Entry 6OIX (X-ray diffraction, 3.15 A resolution); this record covers chains A and F of the 6 polymer chains in the assembly.

# Chain A
Molecule: Deoxyguanosinetriphosphate triphosphohydrolase
From: Escherichia coli (strain K12)
Notes: EC 3.1.5.1
UniProtKB: P15723 (DGTP_ECOLI); numbering as in UniProt; present here: 1-12, 14-221, 223-367, 369-505
Sequence (505 residues; row label = number of the first residue in the row; note: 3 numbers in that range are skipped by the numbering (no residue carries them; nothing is unmodelled there)):
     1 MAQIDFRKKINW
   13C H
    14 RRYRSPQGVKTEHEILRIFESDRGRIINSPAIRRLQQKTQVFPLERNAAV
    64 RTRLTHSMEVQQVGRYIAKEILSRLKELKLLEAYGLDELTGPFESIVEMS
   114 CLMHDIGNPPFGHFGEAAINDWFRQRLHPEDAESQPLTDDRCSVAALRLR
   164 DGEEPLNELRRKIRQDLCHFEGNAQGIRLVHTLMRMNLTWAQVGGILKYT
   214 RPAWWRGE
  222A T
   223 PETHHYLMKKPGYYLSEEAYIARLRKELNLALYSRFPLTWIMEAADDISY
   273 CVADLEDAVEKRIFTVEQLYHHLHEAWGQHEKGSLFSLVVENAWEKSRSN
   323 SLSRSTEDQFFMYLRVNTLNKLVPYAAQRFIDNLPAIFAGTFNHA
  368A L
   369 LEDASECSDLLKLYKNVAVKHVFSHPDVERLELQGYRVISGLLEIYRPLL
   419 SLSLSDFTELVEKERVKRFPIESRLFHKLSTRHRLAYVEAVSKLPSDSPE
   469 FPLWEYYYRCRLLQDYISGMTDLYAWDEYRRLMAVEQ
Not modelled in the structure: 1-2, 297-307, 319-327, 371-375, 505
Ligand contacts: GTP (guanosine-5'-triphosphate): Gln53, Val54, His69, Asp118, Asn121, His126, Glu184, Asn186, Lys211, Tyr212, Lys231, Lys232, Asp268, Tyr272, Asp276, Phe391, Val396, Glu400
Reported in the primary citation:
  - binding site for GTP: Gln53, Asp276
  - conformationally variable residues: Asp118
  - catalytic residues: His126, Glu129 (proposed by the authors, not directly observed)
  - catalytic residues: Tyr272
  - mutagenesis - H126A, E129A, Y272A: unchanged expression

# Chain F
Molecule: Deoxyguanosinetriphosphate triphosphohydrolase
From: Escherichia coli (strain K12)
Notes: EC 3.1.5.1
UniProtKB: P15723 (DGTP_ECOLI); residue numbers follow UniProt; this construct covers 1-12, 14-367, 369-505
Sequence (505 residues; numbered 1 to 505 plus 2 insertion-coded residues; 2 numbers in that range are skipped by the numbering (no residue carries them; nothing is unmodelled there); the number before each row is that of its first residue):
     1 MAQIDFRKKINW
   13C H
    14 RRYRSPQGVKTEHEILRIFESDRGRIINSPAIRRLQQKTQVFPLERNAAV
    64 RTRLTHSMEVQQVGRYIAKEILSRLKELKLLEAYGLDELTGPFESIVEMS
   114 CLMHDIGNPPFGHFGEAAINDWFRQRLHPEDAESQPLTDDRCSVAALRLR
   164 DGEEPLNELRRKIRQDLCHFEGNAQGIRLVHTLMRMNLTWAQVGGILKYT
   214 RPAWWRGETPETHHYLMKKPGYYLSEEAYIARLRKELNLALYSRFPLTWI
   264 MEAADDISYCVADLEDAVEKRIFTVEQLYHHLHEAWGQHEKGSLFSLVVE
   314 NAWEKSRSNSLSRSTEDQFFMYLRVNTLNKLVPYAAQRFIDNLPAIFAGT
   364 FNHA
  368A L
   369 LEDASECSDLLKLYKNVAVKHVFSHPDVERLELQGYRVISGLLEIYRPLL
   419 SLSLSDFTELVEKERVKRFPIESRLFHKLSTRHRLAYVEAVSKLPSDSPE
   469 FPLWEYYYRCRLLQDYISGMTDLYAWDEYRRLMAVEQ
Not modelled in the structure: 1-2, 60, 147-153, 163-164, 300-304, 321-329, 433-434, 504-505
Ligand contacts: GTP (guanosine-5'-triphosphate): Gln53, Val54, His69, His117, Asp118, Asn121, His126, Glu184, Asn186, Lys211, Tyr212, Lys231, Lys232, Asp268, Tyr272, Asp276, Phe391, Val396, Glu400
Reported in the primary citation:
  - binding site for GTP: Gln53, Asp276
  - catalytic residues: His126, Glu129 (proposed by the authors, not directly observed)
  - catalytic residues: Tyr272
  - mutagenesis - H126A, E129A, Y272A: unchanged expression

# Interface between chain A and chain F
Contacting residue pairs (78; chain A residue first):
  Arg17(A) with Tyr335(F), hydrogen bond
  His26(A) with Glu83(F); Ser86(F)
  Leu29(A) with Lys82(F)
  Arg30(A) with Tyr79(F), hydrogen bond; Asn342(F), hydrogen bond
  Glu33(A) with Gln75(F); Arg78(F), salt bridge; Tyr79(F); Lys82(F), salt bridge
  Arg36(A) with Gln75(F), hydrogen bond; Arg78(F)
  Arg38(A) with Met334(F)
  Ile40(A) with Met71(F); Gln75(F)
  Asn41(A) with Arg64(F); Glu72(F); Arg337(F), hydrogen bond
  Ile45(A) with Met71(F), hydrophobic
  Arg46(A) with Ala62(F), hydrogen bond (side chain-backbone); Arg64(F); Thr68(F); Glu282(F), salt bridge
  Gln49(A) with Gln49(F); Val63(F); Thr65(F), hydrogen bond; Thr68(F)
  Gln50(A) with Glu58(F); Arg59(F); Ala61(F)
  Glu58(A) with Gln50(F)
  Arg59(A) with Gln50(F); Leu491(F); Tyr492(F); Asp495(F), salt bridge
  Ala61(A) with Gln50(F)
  Ala62(A) with Arg46(F), hydrogen bond (backbone-side chain)
  Val63(A) with Gln49(F), hydrogen bond (backbone-side chain)
  Arg64(A) with Asn41(F); Arg46(F)
  Thr65(A) with Gln49(F), hydrogen bond
  Leu67(A) with Leu67(F), hydrophobic
  Thr68(A) with Gln49(F)
  Met71(A) with Ile40(F); Leu67(F), hydrophobic; Met71(F), hydrophobic
  Glu72(A) with Ile40(F); Asn41(F)
  Gln75(A) with Glu33(F), hydrogen bond; Arg36(F), hydrogen bond; Ile40(F)
  Arg78(A) with Glu33(F), salt bridge; Arg36(F); Arg78(F); Glu107(F), salt bridge; Glu111(F), salt bridge
  Tyr79(A) with Arg30(F), hydrogen bond; Glu33(F)
  Lys82(A) with Leu29(F); Glu33(F), salt bridge
  Glu83(A) with His26(F), salt bridge; Arg30(F), salt bridge
  Ser86(A) with His26(F), hydrogen bond
  Glu107(A) with Arg78(F), salt bridge; Glu107(F)
  Glu278(A) with Asn41(F); Arg46(F), salt bridge
  Glu282(A) with Arg46(F), salt bridge
  Gln331(A) with Arg198(F)
  Met334(A) with Arg38(F); Met199(F)
  Tyr335(A) with Arg17(F), hydrogen bond; Arg38(F)
  Arg337(A) with Asn41(F), hydrogen bond
  Pro346(A) with Arg30(F)
  Thr489(A) with Ala61(F)
  Leu491(A) with Arg59(F)
  Asp495(A) with Arg59(F), salt bridge
Other interface residues (no listed pair), chain A (50 interface residues in all): Glu25, Gly37, Asn60, Glu111, Asp279, Asp330, Val338, Asn342, Tyr492
Other interface residues (no listed pair), chain F (50 interface residues in all): Ser34, Gly37, Pro43, Lys89, Glu278, Thr489, Trp494, Arg498, Arg499

# Summary
The chain A/chain F interface involves 50 residues from each chain, with 16 hydrogen bonds and 14 salt
bridges. Among the polar pairs are Glu33(A)-Arg78(F), Glu33(A)-Lys82(F) and Arg46(A)-Glu282(F). From the
paper: catalytic residues His126(A), Glu129(A) and His126(F) among others; H126A, E129A and Y272A of chain A
leave expression unchanged; 6 substitutions were tested in all.
Chain A and chain F are both Deoxyguanosinetriphosphate triphosphohydrolase (Escherichia coli (strain K12));
the structure, Structure of Escherichia coli dGTPase bound to GTP, was determined by X-ray diffraction,
deposited together with 6OIV, 6OI7, 6OIW and 6OIY.
